PDB entry 5M8D | X-ray diffraction, 2.25 A resolution | chains B and C of the 6 polymer chains in the assembly

# Chain B
Name: Tubulin beta-2B chain
Organism: Bos taurus
Reference sequence: Q6B856 (TBB2B_BOVIN); the author numbering skips numbers that UniProt does not, so the offset changes along the chain: 1-42 = UniProt 1-42; 45-360 = UniProt 43-358; 369-455 = UniProt 359-445
Sequence (445 residues; numbered 1 to 455; 10 numbers in that range are skipped by the numbering (no residue carries them; nothing is unmodelled there); the number before each row is that of its first residue):
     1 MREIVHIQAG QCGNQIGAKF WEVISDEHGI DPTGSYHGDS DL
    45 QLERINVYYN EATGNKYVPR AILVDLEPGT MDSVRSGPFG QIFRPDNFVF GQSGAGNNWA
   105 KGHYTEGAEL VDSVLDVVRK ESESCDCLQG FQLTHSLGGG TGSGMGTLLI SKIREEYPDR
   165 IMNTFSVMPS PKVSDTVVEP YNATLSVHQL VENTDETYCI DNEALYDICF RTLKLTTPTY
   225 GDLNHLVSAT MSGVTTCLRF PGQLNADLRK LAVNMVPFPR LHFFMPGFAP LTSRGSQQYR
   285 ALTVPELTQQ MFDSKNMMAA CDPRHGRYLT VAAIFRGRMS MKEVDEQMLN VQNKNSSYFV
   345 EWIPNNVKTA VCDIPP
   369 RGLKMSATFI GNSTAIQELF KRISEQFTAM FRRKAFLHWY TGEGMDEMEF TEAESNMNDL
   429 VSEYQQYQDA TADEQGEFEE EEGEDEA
Disordered / not traced: 1, 278-281, 439-455
Ion coordination: Mg2+: Gln-11 (together with GDP); Ca2+ near Glu-113 (its only coordinating residue here)
Small-molecule neighbours:
  - GDP (guanosine-5'-diphosphate): Gly-10, Gln-11, Cys-12, Gln-15, Ile-16, Asp-69, Asn-101, Ser-140, Gly-142, Gly-143, Gly-144, Thr-145, Gly-146, Ser-147, Val-171, Pro-173, Val-177, Asp-179, Glu-183, Asn-206, Leu-209, Tyr-224, Leu-227, Asn-228
  - UGI (5-(6-morpholin-4-yl-2-pyrrolidin-1-yl-pyrimidin-4-yl)-4-(trifluoromethyl)pyridin-2-amine): Tyr-202, Val-238, Cys-241, Leu-248, Asn-249, Ala-250, Lys-254, Leu-255, Asn-258, Met-259, Thr-314, Val-315, Ala-316, Ile-318, Asn-349, Asn-350, Val-351, Lys-352, Ala-354, Ile-378
UniProt features mapped onto this chain:
  - motif: Met-1 to Ile-4 (MREI motif)
  - binding site (GTP): Gln-11, Glu-71, Ser-140, Gly-144, Thr-145, Gly-146, Asn-206, Asn-228
  - binding site (Mg(2+)): Glu-71
  - modified residue: Ser-40 (Phosphoserine), Thr-57 (Phosphothreonine), Lys-60 (N6-acetyllysine), Ser-174 (Phosphoserine), Thr-287 (Phosphothreonine), Thr-292 (Phosphothreonine), Arg-320 (Omega-N-methylarginine), Glu-448 (5-glutamyl polyglutamate)
  - cross-link (Glycyl lysine isopeptide (Lys-Gly)): Lys-60 (interchain with G-Cter in ubiquitin), Lys-326 (interchain with G-Cter in ubiquitin)
From the paper describing this entry:
  - binding site for UGI: Cys-241, Met-259
  - conformationally variable residues (order/disorder transition): Lys-352

# Chain C
Name: Tubulin alpha-1B chain
Organism: Bos taurus
Reference sequence: P81947 (TBA1B_BOVIN); numbering as in UniProt (aligned over 1-451)
Sequence (451 residues; numbered 1 to 451; the number before each row is that of its first residue):
     1 MRECISIHVG QAGVQIGNAC WELYCLEHGI QPDGQMPSDK TIGGGDDSFN TFFSETGAGK
    61 HVPRAVFVDL EPTVIDEVRT GTYRQLFHPE QLITGKEDAA NNYARGHYTI GKEIIDLVLD
   121 RIRKLADQCT GLQGFLVFHS FGGGTGSGFT SLLMERLSVD YGKKSKLEFS IYPAPQVSTA
   181 VVEPYNSILT THTTLEHSDC AFMVDNEAIY DICRRNLDIE RPTYTNLNRL ISQIVSSITA
   241 SLRFDGALNV DLTEFQTNLV PYPRIHFPLA TYAPVISAEK AYHEQLSVAE ITNACFEPAN
   301 QMVKCDPRHG KYMACCLLYR GDVVPKDVNA AIATIKTKRS IQFVDWCPTG FKVGINYQPP
   361 TVVPGGDLAK VQRAVCMLSN TTAIAEAWAR LDHKFDLMYA KRAFVHWYVG EGMEEGEFSE
   421 AREDMAALEK DYEEVGVDSV EGEGEEEGEE Y
Disordered / not traced: 441-451
Ion coordination: Ca2+: Asp-39, Thr-41, Gly-44, Glu-55
Small-molecule neighbours: GTP (guanosine-5'-triphosphate): Gly-10, Gln-11, Ala-12, Gln-15, Ile-16, Asp-69, Asp-98, Ala-99, Ala-100, Asn-101, Ser-140, Gly-142, Gly-143, Gly-144, Thr-145, Gly-146, Ile-171, Pro-173, Val-177, Ser-178, Thr-179, Glu-183, Asn-206, Tyr-224, Leu-227, Asn-228, Ile-231

# Interface between chain B and chain C
Pairs across the interface (42; chain B residue first):
  Glu-71(B) / Arg-2(C)  salt bridge
  Gln-96(B) / Met-1(C)
  Gln-96(B) / Arg-2(C)
  Ser-97(B) / Arg-2(C)  hydrogen bond (backbone-side chain)
  Gly-98(B) / Arg-2(C)
  Asn-101(B) / Glu-254(C)
  Asp-179(B) / Glu-254(C)
  Asp-179(B) / Lys-352(C)  hydrogen bond (backbone-side chain)
  Thr-180(B) / Glu-254(C)
  Thr-180(B) / Asn-258(C)
  Val-181(B) / Asn-258(C)  hydrogen bond (backbone-side chain)
  Val-181(B) / Pro-348(C)
  Thr-221(B) / Lys-326(C)
  Thr-221(B) / Asn-329(C)
  Ala-397(B) / Trp-346(C)
  Met-398(B) / Trp-346(C)
  Arg-400(B) / Asp-345(C)  salt bridge
  Arg-400(B) / Trp-346(C)
  Arg-400(B) / Ser-439(C)  hydrogen bond
  Arg-401(B) / Tyr-262(C)  hydrogen bond (backbone-side chain)
  Arg-401(B) / Trp-346(C)
  Arg-401(B) / Glu-434(C)  hydrogen bond (side chain-backbone)
  Arg-401(B) / Val-435(C)
  Arg-401(B) / Val-437(C)  hydrogen bond (side chain-backbone)
  Arg-401(B) / Asp-438(C)
  Arg-401(B) / Ser-439(C)  hydrogen bond
  Lys-402(B) / Tyr-262(C)
  Ala-403(B) / Pro-261(C)
  Ala-403(B) / Tyr-262(C)
  Ala-403(B) / Trp-346(C)  hydrophobic
  Phe-404(B) / Thr-257(C)
  Phe-404(B) / Asn-258(C)
  Phe-404(B) / Val-260(C)
  Phe-404(B) / Pro-261(C)  hydrogen bond (backbone-backbone)
  Phe-404(B) / Trp-346(C)  hydrophobic
  His-406(B) / Val-260(C)  hydrogen bond (side chain-backbone)
  His-406(B) / Pro-261(C)
  His-406(B) / Tyr-262(C)
  His-406(B) / Pro-263(C)
  Trp-407(B) / Gln-256(C)
  Trp-407(B) / Thr-257(C)  hydrogen bond (side chain-backbone)
  Trp-407(B) / Val-260(C)  hydrogen bond (side chain-backbone)
Interface residues without a listed pair, chain B (21 interface residues in all): Gly-100, Val-182, Leu-405
Interface residues without a listed pair, chain C (23 interface residues in all): Pro-325, Cys-347

# Summary
The interface between chain B and chain C involves 21 residues on one side and 23 on the other; the contacts
include 12 hydrogen bonds and 2 salt bridges. Polar contacts include Glu-71(B)/Arg-2(C), Arg-400(B)/Asp-345(C)
and Ser-97(B)/Arg-2(C). The paper reports a binding site for UGI at Cys-241(B) and Met-259(B); conformational
variability at Lys-352(B).
Chain B is Tubulin beta-2B chain and chain C is Tubulin alpha-1B chain, both from Bos taurus; the structure,
Tubulin MTD265-R1 complex, was determined by X-ray diffraction, deposited together with 5JHA, 5JHB, 5M7E, 5M7G
and 5M8G.
